Entry 9K40 (electron microscopy, 3.15 A resolution); this record covers chains B and J of the 10 polymer chains in the assembly.

# Chain B
Name: Histone H4
From: Arabidopsis thaliana
UniProtKB: P59259 (H4_ARATH); residues 0-102 here correspond to UniProt positions 1-103 (UniProt number = residue number + 1)
Chain sequence (103 residues; each row starts with the number of its first residue; numbering starts at 0):
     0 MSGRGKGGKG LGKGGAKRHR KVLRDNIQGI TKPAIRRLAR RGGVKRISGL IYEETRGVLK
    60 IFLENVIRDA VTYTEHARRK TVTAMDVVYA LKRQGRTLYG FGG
Unresolved in the structure: 0-21, 102
Curated features (UniProtKB/Swiss-Prot):
  - DNA-binding region: Lys16 to Lys20

# Chain J
Molecule: 15.2.2 DNA
Sequence (147 nucleotides; each row starts with the number of its first residue; numbers below 1 keep their minus sign (DT-73 is residue -73)):
   -73 TTAATGCTTG TGCCTTTATT AAAGAGGAAA GTTGCGGTGG ATTAAAGCAC CATCGTGCGG
   -13 AGAATACGAT AAGGCTCTTG CTTCATTTGA AGTTATTGAC AGTTGAATCG AGCCGCTCAA
    47 TTGGTCAATT ATGGAGTCAA TAAAGGT
Unresolved in the structure: -73, 73

# Chain B / chain J interface
Pairs across the interface - 10 pairs, chain B then chain J:
  Arg35(B) - DT8(J)  salt bridge to the phosphate
  Arg45(B) - DC7(J)  sugar contact
  Arg45(B) - DT8(J)  phosphate contact
  Ile46(B) - DC7(J)  sugar contact
  Ile46(B) - DT8(J)  hydrogen bond to the phosphate
  Ser47(B) - DC7(J)  hydrogen bond to the phosphate
  Gly48(B) - DC7(J)  hydrogen bond to the phosphate
  Arg78(B) - DG28(J)  phosphate contact
  Lys79(B) - DG28(J)  hydrogen bond to the phosphate
  Thr80(B) - DG28(J)  hydrogen bond to the phosphate
Other interface residues (no listed pair), chain B (11 interface residues in all): Arg39, Lys44, Arg77
Other interface residues (no listed pair), chain J (6 interface residues in all): DT9, DA27, DT29

# Summary
11 residues of chain B face 6 of chain J across their interface; the contacts include 5 hydrogen bonds and 1
salt bridge. Among the polar pairs are Ile46(B)-DT8(J), Ser47(B)-DC7(J) and Gly48(B)-DC7(J). Curated
annotation (UniProt) lists a DNA-binding region on chain B.
Chain B is Histone H4 (Arabidopsis thaliana) and chain J is 15.2.2 DNA; the structure, Cryo-EM structure of
Arabidopsis thaliana H2A-nucleosome with Arabidopsis native 147bp DNA 15.2.2 (C2 symmetry), was determined by
electron microscopy together with 9K41 and 9K42 from the same study.
